Entry 2Q8C (X-ray diffraction, 2.05 A resolution); this record covers chains A and F.

# Chain A
Molecule: JmjC domain-containing histone demethylation protein 3A
Organism: Homo sapiens
Notes: EC 1.14.11.-; fragment: Jumonji domain
UniProtKB: O75164 (JHD3A_HUMAN); numbering as in UniProt (aligned over 1-350)
Sequence (352 residues; numbered -1 to 350; the number before each row is that of its first residue; numbers below 1 keep their minus sign (Gly-1 is residue -1)):
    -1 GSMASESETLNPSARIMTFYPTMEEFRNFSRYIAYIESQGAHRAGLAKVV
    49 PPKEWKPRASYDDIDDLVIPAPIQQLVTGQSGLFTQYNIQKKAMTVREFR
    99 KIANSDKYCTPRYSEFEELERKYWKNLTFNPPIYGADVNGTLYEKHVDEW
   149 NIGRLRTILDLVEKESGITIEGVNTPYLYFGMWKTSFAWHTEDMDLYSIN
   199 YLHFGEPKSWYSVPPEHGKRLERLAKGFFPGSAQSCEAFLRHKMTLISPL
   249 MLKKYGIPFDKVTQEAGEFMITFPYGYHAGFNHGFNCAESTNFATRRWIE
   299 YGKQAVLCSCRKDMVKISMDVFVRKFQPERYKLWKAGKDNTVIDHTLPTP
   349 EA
Not modelled in the structure: -1 to 2, 348-350
Differences from the reference sequence: cloning artifact (-1 to 0)
Ion coordination: Ni2+: His188, Glu190, His276 (together with 2-oxoglutaric acid); Zn2+: Cys234, His240, Cys306, Cys308
Small-molecule neighbours: 2-oxoglutaric acid: Tyr132, Tyr177, Phe185, His188, Glu190, Ser196, Asn198, Lys206, Trp208, Thr270, His276
UniProt features mapped onto this chain:
  - binding site (2-oxoglutarate): Tyr132, Asn198, Lys206, Lys241
  - binding site (Fe cation): His188, Glu190, His276
  - binding site (Zn(2+)): Cys234, His240, Cys306, Cys308
  - modified residue: Ala2 (N-acetylalanine)
  - mutagenesis: Gly133 (G133A: Abolishes histone demethylase activity; when associated with A-138), Gly138 (G138A: Abolishes histone demethylase activity; when associated with A-138), Gly165 (G165A: Abolishes histone demethylase activity; when associated with A-165), Gly170 (G170A: Abolishes histone demethylase activity; when associated with A-165), His188 (H188A: Abolishes histone demethylase activity without affecting ability to bind H4K20me2), Ser288 to Thr289 (Displays histone demethylase activity for both dimethylated and H3-K9Me3; Abolishes histone demethylase activity)

# Chain F
Molecule: Histone 3 peptide
Sequence (15 residues; numbered 1 to 15; the number before each row is that of its first residue):
     1 ARTKQTARKSTGGKA
Not modelled in the structure: 1-6, 11-15
Modified positions: Lys9 (n-trimethyllysine; M3L)

# How chain A and chain F interact
Pairs across the interface (19):
  Asp135(A) with Arg8(F), salt bridge; Ser10(F)
  Ile168(A) with Ala7(F)
  Glu169(A) with Arg8(F); Lys9(F), hydrogen bond (backbone-backbone)
  Gly170(A) with Lys9(F)
  Val171(A) with Lys9(F)
  Tyr175(A) with Arg8(F); Lys9(F), hydrogen bond (side chain-backbone)
  Tyr177(A) with Lys9(F)
  Glu190(A) with Lys9(F)
  Asp191(A) with Lys9(F)
  Lys241(A) with Ser10(F), hydrogen bond (side chain-backbone)
  Ser288(A) with Lys9(F)
  Thr289(A) with Lys9(F)
  Asn290(A) with Lys9(F)
  Asp311(A) with Ala7(F)
  Met312(A) with Ala7(F)
  Val313(A) with Arg8(F)
Other interface residues (no listed pair), chain A (18 interface residues in all): Thr167, Ser196

# Overview
The interface between chain A and chain F involves 18 residues on one side and 4 on the other; the contacts
include 3 hydrogen bonds and 1 salt bridge. Among the polar pairs are Asp135(A)-Arg8(F), Tyr175(A)-Lys9(F) and
Lys241(A)-Ser10(F). Bound to chain A: 2-oxoglutaric acid.
Chain A is JmjC domain-containing histone demethylation protein 3A (Homo sapiens) and chain F is Histone 3
peptide; the structure, Crystal structure of JMJD2A in ternary complex with an histone H3K9me3 peptide and
2-oxoglutarate, was determined by X-ray diffraction (same publication as 2Q8D and 2Q8E).
